Entry 5J0N (electron microscopy, 11.00 A resolution (very low resolution: no residue pairs are listed; an interface is given only as per-side residue counts)); this record covers chains A and I of the 15 polymer chains in the assembly.

Chain A:
Molecule: attP(-117 to +79)
Sequence (197 nucleotides; row label = number of the first residue in the row; numbers below 1 keep their minus sign (DG-117 is residue -117)):
  -117 GTCGGCATAG TGACTGCATA TGTTGTGTTT TACAGTATTA TGTAGTCTGT TTTTTATGCA
   -57 AAATCTAATT TAATATATTG ATATTTATAT CATTTTACGT TTCTCGTTCA GCTTTAATAC
     3 AATAAGTTGG AATTCTAAAA AAGCATTGCT TATCAATTTG TTGCAACGAA CAGGTCACTA
    63 TCAGTCAAAA TATTGAT

Chain I:
Protein: Integration host factor subunit alpha
Organism: Escherichia coli
Reference sequence: B7MAS3 (IHFA_ECO45); residue numbers follow UniProt; this construct covers 2-97
Chain sequence (96 residues; each row starts with the number of its first residue):
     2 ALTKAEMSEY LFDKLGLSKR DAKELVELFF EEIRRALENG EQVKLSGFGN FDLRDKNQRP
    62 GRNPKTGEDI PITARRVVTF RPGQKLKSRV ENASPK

Chain A / chain I interface:
At this resolution (11 A) residue pairs are not listed: 11 residues of chain A and 22 of chain I lie at the interface.

Summary:
The interface between chain A and chain I involves 11 residues on one side and 22 on the other.
Chain A is attP(-117 to +79) and chain I is Integration host factor subunit alpha (Escherichia coli); the
structure, Lambda excision HJ intermediate, was determined by electron microscopy.
